PDB entry 8CVO | electron microscopy, 2.95 A resolution | chains A and S of the 9 polymer chains in the assembly

[Chain A]
Molecule: 16S ribosomal RNA
From: Cutibacterium acnes
Sequence (1537 nucleotides; each row starts with the number of its first residue):
     1 UUUUUCAUUGGAGAGUUUGAUCCUGGCUCAGGACGAACGCUGGCGGCGUG
    51 CUUAACACAUGCAAGUCGAACGGAAAGGCCCUGCUUUUGUGGGGUGCUCG
   101 AGUGGCGAACGGGUGAGUAACACGUGAGUAACCUGCCCUUGACUUUGGGA
   151 UAACUUCAGGAAACUGGGGCUAAUACCGGAUAGGAGCUCCUGCUGCAUGG
   201 UGGGGGUUGGAAAGUUUCGGCGGUUGGGGAUGGACUCGCGGCUUAUCAGC
   251 UUGUUGGUGGGGUAGUGGCUUACCAAGGCUUUGACGGGUAGCCGGCCUGA
   301 GAGGGUGACCGGCCACAUUGGGACUGAGAUACGGCCCAGACUCCUACGGG
   351 AGGCAGCAGUGGGGAAUAUUGCACAAUGGGCGGAAGCCUGAUGCAGCAAC
   401 GCCGCGUGCGGGAUGACGGCCUUCGGGUUGUAAACCGCUUUCGCCUGUGA
   451 CGAAGCGUGAGUGACGGUAAUGGGUAAAGAAGCACCGGCUAACUACGUGC
   501 CAGCAGCCXCGGUGAUACGUAGGGUGCGAGCGUUGUCCGGAUUUAUUGGG
   551 CGUAAAGGGCUCGUAGGUGGUUGAUCGCGUCGGAAGUGUAAUCUUGGGGC
   601 UUAACCCUGAGCGUGCUUUCGAUACGGGUUGACUUGAGGAAGGUAGGGGA
   651 GAAUGGAAUUCCUGGUGGAGCGGUGGAAUGCGCAGAUAUCAGGAGGAACA
   701 CCAGUGGCGAAGGCGGUUCUCUGGGCCUUUCCUGACGCUGAGGAGCGAAA
   751 GCGUGGGGAGCGAACAGGCUUAGAUACCCUGGUAGUCCACGCUGUAAACG
   801 GUGGGUACUAGGUGUGGGGUCCAUUCCACGGGUUCCGUGCCGUAGCUAAC
   851 GCUUUAAGUACCCCGCCUGGGGAGUACGGCCGCAAGGCUAAAACUCAAAG
   901 GAAUUGACGGGGCCCCGCACAAGCGGCGGAGCAUGCGGAUUAAUUCGAUG
   951 XAACGCGUAGAACCUUACCUGGGUUUGACAUGGAUCGGGAGUGCUCAGAG
  1001 AUGGGUGUGCCUCUUUUGGGGUCGGUUCACAGGUGGUGCAUGGCUGUCGU
  1051 CAGCUCGUGUCGUGAGAUGUUGGGUUAAGUCCCGCAACGAGCGCAACCCU
  1101 UGUUCACUGUUGCCAGCACGUUAUGGUGGGGACUCAGUGGAGACCGCCGG
  1151 GGUCAACUCGGAGGAAGGUGGGGAUGACGUCAAGUCAUCAUGCCCCUUAU
  1201 GUCCAGGGCUUCACGCAUGCUACAAUGGCUGGUACAGAGAGUGGCGAGCC
  1251 UGUGAGGGUGAGCGAAUCUCGGAAAGCCGGUCUCAGUUCGGAUUGGGGUC
  1301 UGCAACUCGACCUCAUGAAGUCGGAGUCGCUAGUAAUCGCAGAUCAGCAA
  1351 CGCUGCGGUGAAUACGUUCCCGGGGCUUGUACACACXGCCXGUXAAGUCA
  1401 UGAAAGUUGGUAACACCCGAAGCCGGUGGCCUAACCGUUGUGGGGGAGCC
  1451 GUCGAAGGUGGGACUGGUGAUUAGGACUAAGUCGUAACAAGGUAGCCGUA
  1501 CCGGAAGGUGCGGCUGGAUCACCUCCUUUCUAAGGAG
Not modelled in the structure: 1-905, 1016-1019, 1381-1537
Modified / non-standard residues: PSU (pseudouridine-5'-monophosphate) at position 498, G7M (N7-methyl-guanosine-5'-monophosphate) at position 509, 2MG (2N-methylguanosine-5'-monophosphate) at position 950, 5MC (5-methylcytidine-5'-monophosphate) at position 951, 5MC (5-methylcytidine-5'-monophosphate) at position 1387, 4OC (4n,o2'-methylcytidine-5'-monophosphate) at position 1389, 5MC (5-methylcytidine-5'-monophosphate) at position 1391, 5MC (5-methylcytidine-5'-monophosphate) at position 1394, UR3 (3-methyluridine-5'-monophoshate) at position 1485, 2MG (2N-methylguanosine-5'-monophosphate) at position 1503, MA6 (6N-dimethyladenosine-5'-monophoshate) at position 1505, MA6 (6N-dimethyladenosine-5'-monophoshate) at position 1506
Bound ions: Mg2+ site 1 near C918 (its only coordinating residue here); Mg2+ site 2 near A921 (its only coordinating residue here); Mg2+ site 3: G928, G929; Mg2+ site 4 near A948 (its only coordinating residue here); Mg2+ site 5: C1039, A1183, G1184 (together with Sarecycline); Mg2+ site 6 near A1095 (its only coordinating residue here); Mg2+ site 7 near A1183 (its only coordinating residue here); Mg2+ site 8 near U1210 (its only coordinating residue here)
Small-molecule neighbours: Sarecycline (V7A): U949, 2MG_950, G1038, C1039, C1181, A1182, A1183, G1184
From the paper describing this entry:
  - Mg2+ coordination: C1039, A1183, G1184
  - binding site for Sarecycline: C1039

[Chain S]
Molecule: 30S ribosomal protein S14 type Z
From: Cutibacterium acnes
UniProtKB: A0A2B7JMX1 (A0A2B7JMX1_CUTAC); residues 1-61 here = UniProt positions 1-61
Chain sequence (61 residues; each row starts with the number of its first residue):
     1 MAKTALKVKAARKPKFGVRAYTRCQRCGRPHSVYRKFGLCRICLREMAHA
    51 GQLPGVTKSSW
Not modelled in the structure: 1
Bound ions: Zn2+: Cys24, Cys27, Cys40, Cys43

[Chain A / chain S interface]
Pairs across the interface (77):
  G957(A) - Arg29(S)  hydrogen bond to the sugar
  G957(A) - Arg41(S)  hydrogen bond to the phosphate
  U958(A) - Arg29(S)  salt bridge to the phosphate
  U958(A) - His31(S)  stacking on the base
  U958(A) - Ser32(S)  hydrogen bond to the phosphate
  U958(A) - Arg41(S)  salt bridge to the phosphate
  A959(A) - Ser32(S)  sugar contact
  G960(A) - His31(S)  salt bridge to the phosphate
  G960(A) - Ser32(S)  hydrogen bond to the phosphate
  A961(A) - His31(S)  phosphate contact
  C963(A) - Val18(S)  hydrogen bond to the base
  C963(A) - Arg19(S)  hydrogen bond to the base
  C964(A) - Arg19(S)  hydrogen bond to the sugar
  C964(A) - Tyr21(S)  sugar contact
  U965(A) - Leu6(S)  phosphate contact
  U965(A) - Lys9(S)  salt bridge to the phosphate
  U965(A) - Tyr21(S)  sugar contact
  U965(A) - Arg23(S)  phosphate contact
  U965(A) - Pro30(S)  phosphate contact
  U966(A) - Leu6(S)  phosphate contact
  U966(A) - Arg23(S)  salt bridge to the phosphate
  U966(A) - Pro30(S)  phosphate contact
  A967(A) - Lys3(S)  phosphate contact
  A967(A) - Leu6(S)  phosphate contact
  A978(A) - Ala5(S)  base contact
  A978(A) - Val8(S)  sugar contact
  A978(A) - Arg12(S)  hydrogen bond to the sugar
  C979(A) - Thr4(S)  base contact
  C979(A) - Val8(S)  sugar contact
  C979(A) - Arg12(S)  sugar contact
  G1000(A) - Lys15(S)  hydrogen bond to the phosphate
  A1001(A) - Lys15(S)  salt bridge to the phosphate
  G1032(A) - Thr4(S)  phosphate contact
  G1033(A) - Lys3(S)  phosphate contact
  G1033(A) - Thr4(S)  hydrogen bond to the phosphate
  U1034(A) - Ala2(S)  base contact
  U1034(A) - Lys3(S)  sugar contact
  C1044(A) - Arg45(S)  hydrogen bond to the phosphate
  U1045(A) - Arg45(S)  salt bridge to the phosphate
  C1099(A) - Ser60(S)  hydrogen bond to the base
  C1099(A) - Trp61(S)  sugar contact
  U1100(A) - Trp61(S)  hydrogen bond to the sugar
  G1172(A) - Ser60(S)  hydrogen bond to the base
  G1172(A) - Trp61(S)  hydrogen bond to the base
  G1173(A) - Ser60(S)  hydrogen bond to the base
  G1173(A) - Trp61(S)  sugar contact
  A1174(A) - Lys58(S)  sugar contact
  A1174(A) - Ser60(S)  sugar contact
  U1175(A) - Lys58(S)  salt bridge to the phosphate
  U1188(A) - Ala2(S)  phosphate contact
  U1188(A) - Cys27(S)  hydrogen bond to the sugar
  U1188(A) - Arg29(S)  hydrogen bond to the sugar
  U1188(A) - Ile42(S)  base contact
  C1189(A) - Ala2(S)  hydrogen bond to the phosphate
  C1189(A) - Cys27(S)  sugar contact
  U1202(A) - Lys3(S)  salt bridge to the phosphate
  U1202(A) - Ala5(S)  phosphate contact
  C1203(A) - Ala5(S)  phosphate contact
  C1203(A) - Lys9(S)  salt bridge to the phosphate
  C1204(A) - Lys9(S)  salt bridge to the phosphate
  A1205(A) - Arg19(S)  salt bridge to the phosphate
  G1302(A) - Val18(S)  phosphate contact
  C1303(A) - Phe16(S)  stacking on the base
  C1303(A) - Gly17(S)  hydrogen bond to the phosphate
  C1303(A) - Val18(S)  phosphate contact
  C1303(A) - Arg19(S)  base contact
  A1304(A) - Val18(S)  base contact
  A1343(A) - Tyr34(S)  sugar contact
  U1344(A) - Val33(S)  sugar contact
  U1344(A) - Tyr34(S)  phosphate contact
  U1344(A) - Arg35(S)  hydrogen bond to the phosphate
  C1345(A) - Thr22(S)  phosphate contact
  C1345(A) - Arg35(S)  salt bridge to the phosphate
  A1346(A) - Val18(S)  base contact
  A1346(A) - Arg35(S)  salt bridge to the phosphate
  G1355(A) - Trp61(S)  phosphate contact
  C1356(A) - Trp61(S)  hydrogen bond to the phosphate
Interface residues without a listed pair, chain S (32 interface residues in all): Ala20, Lys36

[Summary]
40 residues of chain A and 32 residues of chain S are in contact, with 22 hydrogen bonds, 14 salt bridges and
2 aromatic stacking contacts. Among the polar pairs are C963(A)-Val18(S), C963(A)-Arg19(S) and
C1099(A)-Ser60(S). Bound to chain A: Sarecycline. From the paper: a binding site for Sarecycline at C1039(A);
Mg2+ coordination by C1039(A), A1183(A) and G1184(A).
Chain A is 16S ribosomal RNA and chain S is 30S ribosomal protein S14 type Z, both from Cutibacterium acnes;
the structure, Cutibacterium acnes 30S ribosomal subunit with Sarecycline bound, head domain only in the local
refined map, was determined by electron microscopy (same publication as 8CWO).
